PDB entry 5MM7 | electron microscopy, 5.10 A resolution (low resolution: residue-level contacts below are approximate; hydrogen-bond / salt-bridge calls are withheld) | chains A and B of the 3 polymer chains in the assembly

[Chain A]
Name: Tubulin alpha-1A chain
From: Sus scrofa
UniProtKB: P02550 (TBA1A_PIG); residue numbers follow UniProt; this construct covers 1-439
Chain sequence (439 residues; numbered 1 to 439; the number before each row is that of its first residue):
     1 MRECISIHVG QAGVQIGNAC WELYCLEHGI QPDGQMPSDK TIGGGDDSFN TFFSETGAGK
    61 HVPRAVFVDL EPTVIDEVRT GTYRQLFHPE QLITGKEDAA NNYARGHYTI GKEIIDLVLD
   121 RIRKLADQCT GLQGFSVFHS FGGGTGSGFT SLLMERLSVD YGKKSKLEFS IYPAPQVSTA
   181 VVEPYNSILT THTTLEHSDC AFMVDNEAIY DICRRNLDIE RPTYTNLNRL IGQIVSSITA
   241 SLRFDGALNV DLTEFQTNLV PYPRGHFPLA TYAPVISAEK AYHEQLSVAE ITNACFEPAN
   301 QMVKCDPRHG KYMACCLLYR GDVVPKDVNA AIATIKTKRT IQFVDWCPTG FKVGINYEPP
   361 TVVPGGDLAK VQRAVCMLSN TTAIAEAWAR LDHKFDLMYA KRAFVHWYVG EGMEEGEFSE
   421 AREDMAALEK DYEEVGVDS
Not modelled in the structure: 1, 39-48
Construct notes: conflict Gly265 (Ala in P02550)
Ion coordination: Mg2+: Thr145 (together with GTP)
Residues lining bound ligands: GTP (guanosine-5'-triphosphate): Gly10, Gln11, Ala12, Gln15, Asp98, Ala99, Ala100, Asn101, Asn102, Ser140, Gly142, Gly143, Gly144, Thr145, Gly146, Ile171, Thr179, Glu183, Asn206, Tyr224, Asn228
UniProt features mapped onto this chain:
  - active site: Glu254
  - binding site (GTP): Gly10, Gln11, Ala12, Gln15, Glu71, Ala99, Ser140, Gly143, Gly144, Thr145, Gly146, Thr179, Glu183, Asn206, Tyr224, Asn228, Leu252
  - binding site (Mg(2+)): Glu71
  - modified residue: Lys40 (N6-acetyllysine), Tyr282 (3'-nitrotyrosine), Ser439 (Phosphoserine)
  - natural variant: Gly265 (A265G: this construct carries the variant), Thr271 to Ala273 (sequence variant, change not given here)

[Chain B]
Name: Tubulin beta chain
From: Sus scrofa
UniProtKB: P02554 (TBB_PIG); the author numbering skips numbers that UniProt does not, so the offset changes along the chain: 1-44 = UniProt 1-44; 47-360 = UniProt 45-358; 369-437 = UniProt 359-427
Chain sequence (427 residues; numbered 1 to 437; 10 numbers in that range are skipped by the numbering (no residue carries them; nothing is unmodelled there); the number before each row is that of its first residue):
     1 MREIVHIQAG QCGNQIGAKF WEVISDEHGI DPTGSYHGDS DLQL
    47 ERINVYYNEA AGNKYVPRAI LVDLEPGTMD SVRSGPFGQI FRPDNFVFGQ SGAGNNWAKG
   107 HYTEGAELVD SVLDVVRKES ESCDCLQGFQ LTHSLGGGTG SGMGTLLISK IREEYPDRIM
   167 NTFSVVPSPK VSDTVVEPYN ATLSVHQLVE NTDETYCIDN EALYDICFRT LKLTTPTYGD
   227 LNHLVSATMS GVTTCLRFPG QLNADLRKLA VNMVPFPRLH FFMPGFAPLT SRGSQQYRAL
   287 TVPELTQQMF DAKNMMAACD PRHGRYLTVA AVFRGRMSMK EVDEQMLNVQ NKNSSYFVEW
   347 IPNNVKTAVC DIPP
   369 RGLKMSATFI GNSTAIQELF KRISEQFTAM FRRKAFLHWY TGEGMDEMEF TEAESNMNDL
   429 VSEYQQYQD
Not modelled in the structure: 1
Residues lining bound ligands:
  - GDP (guanosine-5'-diphosphate): Gly10, Gln11, Cys12, Gln15, Asn101, Ser140, Gly142, Gly143, Gly144, Thr145, Gly146, Asn206, Tyr224, Leu227, Asn228
  - taxol (TA1): Glu22, Val23, Asp26, Glu27, Leu217, Leu219, Asp226, His229, Leu230, Ala233, Ser236, Phe272, Pro274, Leu275, Thr276, Ser277, Arg278, Gln281, Pro360, Arg369, Gly370, Leu371
UniProt features mapped onto this chain:
  - motif: Met1 to Ile4 (MREI motif)
  - binding site (GTP): Gln11, Glu71, Ser140, Gly144, Thr145, Gly146, Asn206, Asn228
  - binding site (Mg(2+)): Glu71
  - modified residue: Ser40 (Phosphoserine), Lys60 (N6-acetyllysine), Ser174 (Phosphoserine), Thr287 (Phosphothreonine), Thr292 (Phosphothreonine), Arg320 (Omega-N-methylarginine)
  - cross-link (Glycyl lysine isopeptide (Lys-Gly)): Lys60 (interchain with G-Cter in ubiquitin), Lys326 (interchain with G-Cter in ubiquitin)

[Chain A / chain B interface]
Residue-residue contacts - 63 pairs, chain A then chain B:
  Gln11(A) with Gly246(B); Gln247(B); Asn249(B)
  Pro72(A) with Arg48(B)
  Thr73(A) with Arg48(B)
  Asp76(A) with Glu47(B); Arg48(B)
  Glu77(A) with Pro245(B)
  Lys96(A) with Arg2(B)
  Glu97(A) with Arg253(B)
  Asp98(A) with Arg253(B); Lys254(B)
  Ala99(A) with Arg253(B)
  Ala100(A) with Asp251(B); Arg253(B); Lys254(B)
  Asn101(A) with Lys254(B)
  Asn102(A) with Val257(B)
  Arg105(A) with Arg253(B)
  Gln176(A) with Leu333(B)
  Val177(A) with Asp329(B); Leu333(B)
  Ser178(A) with Met332(B); Asn349(B)
  Thr179(A) with Leu248(B); Asn349(B); Lys352(B); Thr353(B)
  Ala180(A) with Asn349(B); Lys352(B)
  Val181(A) with Asn258(B); Ile347(B); Asn349(B)
  Val182(A) with Asn258(B)
  Tyr210(A) with Met325(B); Lys326(B); Asp329(B)
  Arg214(A) with Lys326(B)
  Glu220(A) with Ser324(B); Lys326(B)
  Arg221(A) with Ser324(B); Glu327(B)
  Pro222(A) with Ser324(B); Met325(B); Lys326(B)
  Tyr224(A) with Gln247(B); Leu248(B); Met325(B)
  Lys394(A) with Pro348(B)
  Leu397(A) with Trp346(B)
  Met398(A) with Trp346(B); Pro348(B)
  Lys401(A) with Trp346(B); Tyr435(B)
  Ala403(A) with Pro261(B)
  Phe404(A) with Val257(B); Asn258(B); Val260(B); Pro261(B)
  His406(A) with Val260(B); Pro263(B)
  Trp407(A) with Ala256(B); Val257(B)
Also at the interface, not in a pair above, chain A (35 interface residues in all): Gln15
Also at the interface, not in a pair above, chain B (38 interface residues in all): Arg164, Met259, Thr314, Met323, Glu330, Glu345, Val351

[Overview]
35 residues of chain A and 38 residues of chain B are in contact. Ligands of chain A: GTP. Chain B binds taxol
and GDP.
Chain A is Tubulin alpha-1A chain and chain B is Tubulin beta chain, both from Sus scrofa; the structure,
Ustilago maydis kinesin-5 motor domain with N-terminal extension in the AMPPNP state bound to microtubules,
was determined by electron microscopy together with 5MM4 from the same study.
